6IGC - chains B and E of the 5 polymer chains in the assembly; structure by X-ray diffraction, 3.50 A resolution.

Chain B (and E):
Protein: Major capsid protein L1
Source organism: Human papillomavirus type 58
Notes: chain E of this document is another copy of the same molecule, construct and numbering; everything in this record applies to it too
Reference sequence: P26535 (VL1_HPV58); residues -25 to 498 here correspond to UniProt positions 1-524 (UniProt number = residue number + 26)
Amino-acid sequence (524 residues; each row starts with the number of its first residue; numbers below 1 keep their minus sign (Met-25 is residue -25)):
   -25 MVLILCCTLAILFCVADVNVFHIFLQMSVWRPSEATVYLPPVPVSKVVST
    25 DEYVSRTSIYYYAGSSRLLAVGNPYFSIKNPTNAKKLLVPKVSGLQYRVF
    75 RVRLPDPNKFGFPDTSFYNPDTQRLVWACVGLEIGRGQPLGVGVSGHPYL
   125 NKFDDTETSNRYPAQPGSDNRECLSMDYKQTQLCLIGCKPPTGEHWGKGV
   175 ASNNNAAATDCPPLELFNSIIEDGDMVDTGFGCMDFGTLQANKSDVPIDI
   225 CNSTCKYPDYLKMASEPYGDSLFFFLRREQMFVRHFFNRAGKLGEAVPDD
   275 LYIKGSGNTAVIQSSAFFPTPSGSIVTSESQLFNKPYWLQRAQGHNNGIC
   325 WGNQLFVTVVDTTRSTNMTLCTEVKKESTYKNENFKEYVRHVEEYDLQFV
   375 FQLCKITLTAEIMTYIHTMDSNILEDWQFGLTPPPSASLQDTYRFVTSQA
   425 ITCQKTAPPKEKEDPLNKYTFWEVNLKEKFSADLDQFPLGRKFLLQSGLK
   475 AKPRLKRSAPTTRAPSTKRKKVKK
Disordered / not traced: -25 to 20, 176-182, 404-436, 474-498 (chain E: -25 to 19, 55-60, 404-437, 474-498)
Sequence notes: engineered mutation Asn54 (Ser80 in P26535), Thr56 (Asn82 in P26535), Ala58 (Asn84 in P26535), Leu61 (Val87 in P26535), Ser176 (Cys202 in P26535), Lys349 (Thr375 in P26535), Ser352 (Gly378 in P26535), Glu357 (Asp383 in P26535)

Chain B / chain E interface:
Contacting residue pairs (171):
  Arg41(B) - Leu190(E)
  Arg41(B) - Asn192(E)
  Arg41(B) - Asp233(E)  salt bridge
  Val45(B) - Trp170(E)  hydrophobic
  Val45(B) - Leu188(E)  hydrophobic
  Asn47(B) - Glu269(E)  hydrogen bond
  Phe50(B) - Glu269(E)
  Phe50(B) - Ala270(E)
  Phe50(B) - Pro272(E)
  Ile52(B) - Thr183(E)
  Ile52(B) - Glu269(E)
  Pro55(B) - Ala182(E)  hydrophobic
  Leu62(B) - Ala182(E)  hydrophobic
  Gly109(B) - Leu235(E)
  Arg110(B) - Leu235(E)
  Gly111(B) - Leu235(E)
  Gln112(B) - Glu168(E)  hydrogen bond (backbone-side chain)
  Gln112(B) - Trp170(E)  hydrogen bond
  Gln112(B) - Leu190(E)
  Gln112(B) - Cys207(E)
  Gln112(B) - Tyr231(E)
  Pro113(B) - Lys153(E)
  Pro113(B) - Asp202(E)
  Pro113(B) - Cys207(E)
  Pro113(B) - Tyr231(E)  hydrophobic
  Leu114(B) - Lys153(E)  hydrogen bond (backbone-side chain)
  Leu114(B) - Glu253(E)  hydrogen bond (backbone-side chain)
  Gly115(B) - Met255(E)
  Val116(B) - Val257(E)  hydrophobic
  Val116(B) - Pro293(E)
  Val118(B) - Phe260(E)  hydrophobic
  Val118(B) - Phe291(E)  hydrophobic
  Val118(B) - Pro293(E)  hydrophobic
  Gly120(B) - Phe291(E)
  His121(B) - Leu275(E)  hydrogen bond (side chain-backbone)
  His121(B) - Tyr276(E)
  His121(B) - Phe291(E)
  Pro122(B) - Tyr136(E)  hydrogen bond (backbone-side chain)
  Pro122(B) - Ile286(E)  hydrophobic
  Pro122(B) - Gln287(E)
  Pro122(B) - Ser289(E)
  Tyr123(B) - Tyr136(E)
  Tyr123(B) - Tyr276(E)  hydrophobic
  Tyr123(B) - Thr283(E)  hydrogen bond (side chain-backbone)
  Tyr123(B) - Val285(E)
  Tyr123(B) - Ile286(E)  hydrogen bond (side chain-backbone)
  Lys126(B) - Thr132(E)  hydrogen bond (side chain-backbone)
  Lys126(B) - Arg135(E)
  Phe127(B) - Arg135(E)  hydrogen bond (backbone-side chain)
  Asp128(B) - Arg135(E)  salt bridge
  Asp129(B) - Thr132(E)
  Asp143(B) - Gly279(E)
  Asp143(B) - Ser280(E)
  Asp143(B) - Thr283(E)  hydrogen bond
  Arg145(B) - Tyr136(E)
  Arg145(B) - Ile277(E)  hydrogen bond (side chain-backbone)
  Arg145(B) - Lys278(E)
  Arg145(B) - Gly279(E)
  Glu146(B) - Thr132(E)
  Glu146(B) - Ser133(E)
  Glu146(B) - Asn134(E)  hydrogen bond (side chain-backbone)
  Glu146(B) - Arg135(E)  salt bridge
  Cys147(B) - Thr130(E)
  Cys147(B) - Asn134(E)  hydrogen bond (backbone-side chain)
  Cys147(B) - Gln287(E)
  Cys147(B) - Ser288(E)  hydrogen bond (side chain-backbone)
  Cys147(B) - Phe291(E)  hydrophobic
  Leu148(B) - Thr130(E)
  Leu148(B) - Thr132(E)
  Leu148(B) - Phe291(E)
  Ser149(B) - Thr130(E)  hydrogen bond
  Ser149(B) - Phe260(E)
  Ser149(B) - Phe291(E)
  Met150(B) - Phe260(E)  hydrophobic
  Asp151(B) - Phe260(E)
  Asn216(B) - Ile277(E)
  Lys217(B) - Asp274(E)  hydrogen bond (side chain-backbone)
  Lys217(B) - Leu275(E)
  Ile222(B) - Val271(E)  hydrophobic
  Ile222(B) - Leu275(E)  hydrophobic
  Cys225(B) - Leu275(E)  hydrogen bond (side chain-backbone)
  Asn226(B) - Asp274(E)
  Asn226(B) - Leu275(E)
  Arg258(B) - Val257(E)  hydrogen bond (side chain-backbone)
  Arg258(B) - Phe260(E)
  His259(B) - Glu131(E)  salt bridge
  His259(B) - Thr132(E)
  Phe261(B) - Glu131(E)
  Phe261(B) - Thr132(E)
  Ser298(B) - Phe256(E)
  Ile299(B) - Gln254(E)
  Ile299(B) - Met255(E)
  Ile299(B) - Phe256(E)  hydrophobic
  Ile299(B) - Ser298(E)
  Val300(B) - Glu253(E)
  Val300(B) - Gln254(E)
  Val300(B) - Met255(E)  hydrogen bond (backbone-backbone)
  Thr301(B) - Glu253(E)
  Thr301(B) - Gln254(E)
  Ser302(B) - Arg252(E)
  Ser302(B) - Glu253(E)  hydrogen bond (side chain-backbone)
  Glu303(B) - Arg252(E)  salt bridge
  Asn308(B) - Leu235(E)
  Asn308(B) - Arg251(E)
  Thr340(B) - Gly204(E)
  Thr340(B) - Phe205(E)
  Thr340(B) - Gly206(E)
  Met342(B) - Trp170(E)
  Met342(B) - Met208(E)  hydrophobic
  Thr343(B) - Met208(E)
  Thr343(B) - Gln214(E)  hydrogen bond (backbone-side chain)
  Thr343(B) - Asp219(E)
  Thr343(B) - Arg263(E)  hydrogen bond
  Leu344(B) - Cys185(E)  hydrophobic
  Leu344(B) - Leu188(E)  hydrophobic
  Leu344(B) - Met208(E)  hydrophobic
  Leu344(B) - Leu213(E)
  Cys345(B) - Leu213(E)  hydrogen bond (backbone-backbone)
  Cys345(B) - Gln214(E)
  Cys345(B) - Ala215(E)  hydrogen bond (backbone-backbone)
  Cys345(B) - Asn216(E)
  Cys345(B) - Asp219(E)
  Thr346(B) - Asp184(E)
  Thr346(B) - Pro186(E)
  Glu347(B) - Ala215(E)
  Tyr354(B) - Asn125(E)
  Tyr354(B) - Ser142(E)
  Tyr354(B) - Arg145(E)
  Tyr354(B) - Asn216(E)  hydrogen bond
  Tyr354(B) - Ser218(E)
  Lys355(B) - Ser142(E)
  Asn356(B) - Gly141(E)  hydrogen bond (side chain-backbone)
  Asn356(B) - Ser142(E)  hydrogen bond (backbone-backbone)
  Asn356(B) - Asp143(E)
  Asn356(B) - Asn144(E)
  Asn356(B) - Ala264(E)
  Asn356(B) - Gly265(E)
  Asn356(B) - Lys266(E)
  Glu357(B) - Lys266(E)
  Phe359(B) - Asn216(E)
  Phe359(B) - Lys266(E)  hydrogen bond (backbone-backbone)
  Lys360(B) - Asp184(E)  salt bridge
  Lys360(B) - Lys266(E)
  Glu361(B) - Asn125(E)  hydrogen bond
  Glu361(B) - Asn216(E)
  Glu361(B) - Asp219(E)
  Glu361(B) - Ala264(E)
  Glu361(B) - Lys266(E)  hydrogen bond (backbone-backbone)
  Glu361(B) - Leu267(E)
  Glu361(B) - Gly268(E)  hydrogen bond (backbone-backbone)
  Tyr362(B) - Thr183(E)
  Tyr362(B) - Asp184(E)
  Tyr362(B) - Cys185(E)  hydrophobic
  Tyr362(B) - Gly268(E)
  Tyr362(B) - Glu269(E)
  Arg364(B) - Cys185(E)
  Arg364(B) - Leu188(E)
  Arg364(B) - Glu269(E)  salt bridge
  Val366(B) - Trp170(E)  hydrophobic
  Glu368(B) - Glu168(E)
  Glu368(B) - Leu235(E)
  Asp370(B) - Leu235(E)
  Asp459(B) - His319(E)  hydrogen bond (backbone-side chain)
  Gln460(B) - Lys20(E)
  Gln460(B) - Val21(E)  hydrogen bond (side chain-backbone)
  Pro462(B) - Ala238(E)
  Pro462(B) - Ser239(E)
  Arg465(B) - Ala238(E)
  Arg465(B) - Gln317(E)  hydrogen bond (side chain-backbone)
  Arg465(B) - His319(E)  hydrogen bond
  Leu469(B) - Arg315(E)
Also at the interface, not in a pair above, chain B (78 interface residues in all): Leu43, Tyr49, Lys53, Gln139, Ala215, Val363, Lys466
Also at the interface, not in a pair above, chain E (88 interface residues in all): Ala180, Lys236, Arg258, Asn262, Ala284, Ala290, Phe292, Gly318

Overview:
The interface between chain B and chain E involves 78 residues on one side and 88 on the other, with 37
hydrogen bonds and 7 salt bridges. Among the polar pairs are Arg41(B)-Asp233(E), Asp128(B)-Arg135(E) and
Glu146(B)-Arg135(E).
Chain B and chain E are both Major capsid protein L1 (Human papillomavirus type 58); the structure, Crystal
structure of HPV58/33/52 chimeric L1 pentamer, was determined by X-ray diffraction (same publication as 6IGE,
6IGF and 6IGD).
